PDB entry 8BEE | electron microscopy, 2.04 A resolution | chains D and I of the 10 polymer chains in the assembly

# Chain D
Molecule: NADH dehydrogenase subunit 7
Source organism: Arabidopsis thaliana
UniProt: A0A2P2CLH2 (A0A2P2CLH2_ARATH); numbering as in UniProt (aligned over 1-394)
Sequence (394 residues; numbered 1 to 394; the number before each row is that of its first residue):
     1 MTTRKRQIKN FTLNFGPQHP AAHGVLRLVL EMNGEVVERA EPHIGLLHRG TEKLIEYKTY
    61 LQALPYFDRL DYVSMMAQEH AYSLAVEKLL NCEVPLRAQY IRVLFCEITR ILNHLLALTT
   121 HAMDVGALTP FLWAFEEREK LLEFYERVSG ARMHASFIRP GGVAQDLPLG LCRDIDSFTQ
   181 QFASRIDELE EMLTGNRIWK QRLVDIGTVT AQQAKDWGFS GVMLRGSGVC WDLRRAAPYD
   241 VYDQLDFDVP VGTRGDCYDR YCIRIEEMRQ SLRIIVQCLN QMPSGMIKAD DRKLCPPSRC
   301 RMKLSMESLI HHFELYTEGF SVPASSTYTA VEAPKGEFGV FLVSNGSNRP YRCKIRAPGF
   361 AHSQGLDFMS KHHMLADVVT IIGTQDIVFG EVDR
Disordered / not traced: 1-9
Sequence notes: variant Ser-363 (Leu in A0A2P2CLH2)

# Chain I
Molecule: NADH dehydrogenase [ubiquinone] iron-sulfur protein 8-A, mitochondrial
Source organism: Arabidopsis thaliana
Notes: EC 7.1.1.2
UniProt: Q42599 (NDS8A_ARATH); residues 1-222 here = UniProt positions 1-222
Sequence (222 residues; row label = number of the first residue in the row):
     1 MASILARRSL NTLRARHLVL SGQALQGSHL SRLQSRGISY GSNKDDEEAE QLSKEISKDW
    61 NTVFERSINT LFLTEMVRGL SLTLKYFFDP KVTINYPFEK GPLSPRFRGE HALRRYPTGE
   121 ERCIACKLCE AVCPAQAITI EAEEREDGSR RTTRYDIDMT KCIYCGFCQE ACPVDAIVEG
   181 PNFEFATETH EELLYDKEKL LENGDRWETE IAENLRSESL YR
Disordered / not traced: 1-57, 143-150
UniProt features mapped onto this chain:
  - binding site ([4Fe-4S] cluster): Cys-123, Cys-126, Cys-129, Cys-133, Cys-162, Cys-165, Cys-168, Cys-172
Bound ions: 4Fe-4S cluster Fe site 1: His-111, Cys-133, Cys-162, Cys-165, Cys-168; 4Fe-4S cluster Fe site 2: Cys-123, Cys-126, Cys-129, Cys-172
Small-molecule neighbours:
  - 4Fe-4S cluster (SF4), molecule 1: His-111, Cys-133, Pro-134, Ala-135, Ala-137, Ile-138, Ile-157, Cys-162, Ile-163, Tyr-164, Cys-165, Gly-166, Phe-167, Cys-168, Glu-179
  - 4Fe-4S cluster (SF4), molecule 2: Leu-113, Cys-123, Ile-124, Ala-125, Cys-126, Lys-127, Leu-128, Cys-129, Ile-140, Tyr-155, Cys-172, Pro-173, Val-174, Ala-176, Ile-177

# Interface between chain D and chain I
Residue-residue contacts - 64 pairs, chain D then chain I:
  Lys-58(D) with Pro-134(I), hydrogen bond (side chain-backbone)
  Leu-61(D) with Phe-167(I)
  Gln-62(D) with Ala-131(I), hydrogen bond (side chain-backbone); Val-132(I), hydrogen bond (side chain-backbone); Cys-133(I); Pro-134(I)
  Pro-65(D) with Ile-163(I), hydrophobic; Phe-167(I), hydrophobic
  Arg-69(D) with Ile-163(I)
  Trp-133(D) with Tyr-86(I), hydrophobic
  Glu-136(D) with Val-92(I)
  Glu-143(D) with Pro-102(I)
  Glu-146(D) with Leu-103(I); Ser-104(I), hydrogen bond; Phe-107(I)
  Arg-147(D) with Ser-104(I); Arg-106(I)
  Val-148(D) with Arg-106(I), hydrogen bond (backbone-side chain)
  Ser-149(D) with Arg-108(I), hydrogen bond (backbone-side chain)
  Gly-150(D) with Arg-106(I); Phe-107(I); Arg-108(I), hydrogen bond (backbone-backbone)
  Ala-151(D) with Arg-108(I)
  His-154(D) with Arg-108(I), hydrogen bond (backbone-side chain)
  Ala-155(D) with Arg-108(I), hydrogen bond (backbone-side chain)
  Arg-159(D) with Phe-167(I); Glu-170(I), salt bridge
  Gln-165(D) with Arg-106(I), hydrogen bond
  Asp-166(D) with Arg-106(I), hydrogen bond (backbone-side chain)
  Leu-167(D) with Tyr-221(I)
  Pro-168(D) with Arg-106(I); Tyr-221(I)
  Leu-169(D) with Tyr-221(I), hydrogen bond (backbone-side chain)
  Arg-185(D) with Tyr-86(I)
  Glu-188(D) with Leu-82(I); Lys-85(I), salt bridge; Tyr-86(I), hydrogen bond
  Glu-191(D) with Arg-78(I); Gly-79(I); Leu-82(I)
  Met-192(D) with Thr-83(I)
  Gly-195(D) with Glu-75(I)
  Asn-196(D) with Met-76(I), hydrogen bond
  Arg-197(D) with Asn-69(I), hydrogen bond (side chain-backbone); Thr-70(I), hydrogen bond (side chain-backbone); Leu-73(I); Glu-75(I), salt bridge
  Ile-198(D) with Met-76(I), hydrophobic
  Ser-298(D) with Arg-222(I)
  Arg-299(D) with Gln-169(I), hydrogen bond (side chain-backbone); Glu-170(I), hydrogen bond (side chain-backbone); Cys-172(I), hydrogen bond (side chain-backbone); Asp-175(I), salt bridge; Arg-222(I), hydrogen bond (backbone-backbone)
  Lys-303(D) with Pro-173(I); Asp-175(I), salt bridge
  His-312(D) with Leu-128(I); Glu-170(I); Ala-171(I), hydrogen bond (side chain-backbone)
  Phe-313(D) with Leu-128(I), hydrophobic
  Tyr-316(D) with Val-132(I); Glu-170(I), hydrogen bond; Ala-171(I), hydrophobic
  Thr-317(D) with Leu-128(I)
Other interface residues (no listed pair), chain D (39 interface residues in all): Ser-156, Met-302
Other interface residues (no listed pair), chain I (34 interface residues in all): Thr-74

# Overview
39 residues of chain D face 34 of chain I across their interface, with 22 hydrogen bonds and 5 salt bridges.
Polar pairs include Arg-159(D)/Glu-170(I), Glu-188(D)/Lys-85(I) and Arg-197(D)/Glu-75(I). Ligands of chain I:
4Fe-4S cluster. Curated annotation (UniProt) lists 8 [4Fe-4S] cluster-binding residues on chain I.
Here chain D is NADH dehydrogenase subunit 7 and chain I is NADH dehydrogenase [ubiquinone] iron-sulfur
protein 8-A, mitochondrial, both from Arabidopsis thaliana. Entry 8BEE (Cryo-EM structure of the Arabidopsis
thaliana I+III2 supercomplex (CI peripheral core)) was determined by electron microscopy (same publication as
8BED, 8BEF, 8BEH, 8BEL, 8BEP, 8BPX, 8BQ5 and 8BQ6).
